Entry 7TKS (electron microscopy, 7.50 A resolution (low resolution: residue-level contacts below are approximate; hydrogen-bond / salt-bridge calls are withheld)); this record covers chains 0 and 1 of the 27 polymer chains in the assembly.

[Chain 0 (and 1)]
Protein: ATP synthase subunit 9, mitochondrial
Organism: Saccharomyces cerevisiae
Notes: chain 1 of this document is another copy of the same molecule, construct and numbering; everything in this record applies to it too
UniProt: P61829 (ATP9_YEAST); residue numbers follow UniProt; this construct covers 1-76
Chain sequence (76 residues; each row starts with the number of its first residue):
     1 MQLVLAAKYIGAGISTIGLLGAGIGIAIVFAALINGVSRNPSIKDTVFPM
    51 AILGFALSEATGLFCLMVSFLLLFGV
Disordered / not traced: 76
Curated features (UniProtKB/Swiss-Prot):
  - site: Glu59 (Reversibly protonated during proton transport)
  - modified residue: Met1 (N-formylmethionine)
  - natural variant: Thr46 (T46L: In strain: DS400/A3 and KL14-4A), Leu53 (L53F: In strain: DS400/A3, DS401 and 1 more), Leu57 (L57V: In oligomycin-resistant mutant and cross-resistance to venturicidin), Cys65 (C65S: In oligomycin-resistant mutant)

[How chain 0 and chain 1 interact]
Contacting residue pairs (5):
  Gly11(0) with Tyr9(1); Gly13(1)
  Ile14(0) with Gly13(1)
  Ser15(0) with Gly13(1)
  Gly18(0) with Ile17(1)
Also at the interface, not in a pair above, chain 0 (7 interface residues in all): Gly21, Gly25, Ser58
Also at the interface, not in a pair above, chain 1 (7 interface residues in all): Thr16, Leu20, Gly23, Ala27

[Summary]
The chain 0/chain 1 interface involves 7 residues from each chain.
Chain 0 and chain 1 are both ATP synthase subunit 9, mitochondrial (Saccharomyces cerevisiae); the structure,
Yeast ATP synthase State 3catalytic(e) with 10 mM ATP backbone model, was determined by electron microscopy
(same publication as 7TJS, 7TJT, 7TJU, 7TJV, 7TJW, 7TJX and 30 further entries).
